8FQ1 - chains A and B of the 8 polymer chains in the assembly; structure by electron microscopy, 5.59 A resolution (low resolution: residue-level contacts below are approximate; hydrogen-bond / salt-bridge calls are withheld).

[Chain A (and B)]
Protein: Glutamate receptor 2
Organism: Rattus norvegicus
Notes: fragment: DYKDDDDK near the C-terminal is a FLAG epitope tag used for purification; chain B of this document is another copy of the same molecule, construct and numbering; everything in this record applies to it too
UniProt: P19491 (GRIA2_RAT), isoform P19491-2; the construct has insertions or renumbered stretches relative to UniProt, so the offset changes along the chain: -20 to 847 = UniProt 1-868; 854-868 = UniProt 869-883
Chain sequence (889 residues; row label = number of the first residue in the row; numbers below 1 keep their minus sign (Met-20 is residue -20)):
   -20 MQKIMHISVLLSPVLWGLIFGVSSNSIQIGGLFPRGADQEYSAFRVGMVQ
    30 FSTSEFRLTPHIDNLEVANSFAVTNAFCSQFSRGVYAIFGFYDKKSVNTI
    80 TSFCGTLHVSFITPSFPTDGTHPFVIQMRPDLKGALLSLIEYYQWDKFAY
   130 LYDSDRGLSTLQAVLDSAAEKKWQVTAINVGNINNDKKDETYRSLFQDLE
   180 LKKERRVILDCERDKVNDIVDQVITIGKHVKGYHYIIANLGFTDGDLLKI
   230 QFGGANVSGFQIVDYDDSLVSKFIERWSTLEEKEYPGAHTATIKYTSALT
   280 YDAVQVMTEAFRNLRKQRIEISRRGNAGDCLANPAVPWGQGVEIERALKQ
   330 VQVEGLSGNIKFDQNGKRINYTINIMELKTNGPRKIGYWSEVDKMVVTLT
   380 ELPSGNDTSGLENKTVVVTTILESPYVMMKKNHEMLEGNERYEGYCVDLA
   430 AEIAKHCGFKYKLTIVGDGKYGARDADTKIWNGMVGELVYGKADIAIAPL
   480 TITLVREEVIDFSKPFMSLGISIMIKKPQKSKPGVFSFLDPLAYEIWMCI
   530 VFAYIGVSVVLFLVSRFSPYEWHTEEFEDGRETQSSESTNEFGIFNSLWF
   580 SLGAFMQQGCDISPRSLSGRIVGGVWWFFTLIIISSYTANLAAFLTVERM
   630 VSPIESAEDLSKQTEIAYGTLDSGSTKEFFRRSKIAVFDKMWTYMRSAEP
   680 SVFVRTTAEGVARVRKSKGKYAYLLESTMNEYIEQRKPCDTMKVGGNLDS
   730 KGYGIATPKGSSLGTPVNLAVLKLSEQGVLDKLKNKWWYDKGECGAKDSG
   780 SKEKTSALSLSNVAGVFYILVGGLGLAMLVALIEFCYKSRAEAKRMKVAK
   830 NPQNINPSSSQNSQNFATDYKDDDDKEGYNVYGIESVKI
Disordered / not traced: -20 to 510, 554-563, 627-783, 827-868 (chain B: -20 to 506, 553-563, 631-783, 827-868)
Construct notes: insertion (848-853); conflict Asp854 (Tyr869 in P19491)
Modified residues: Cys815 (S-palmitoyl-L-cysteine; P1L)
Swiss-Prot annotation at these positions:
  - region: Ala846, Thr847, Lys855 to Gly862 (Required for interaction with IQSEC1)
  - binding site (L-glutamate): Pro478, Thr480, Arg485, Ser654, Thr655, Glu705
  - site: Arg453 (Interaction with the cone snail toxin Con-ikot-ikot), Ile633 (Crucial to convey clamshell closure to channel opening), Arg660 (Interaction with the cone snail toxin Con-ikot-ikot), Lys752 (Interaction with the cone snail toxin Con-ikot-ikot)
  - modified residue: Ser662 (Phosphoserine), Ser696 (Phosphoserine), Ser839 (Phosphoserine), Ser842 (Phosphoserine), Tyr861 (Phosphotyrosine), Ser865 (Phosphoserine)
  - lipidation: Cys589 (S-palmitoyl cysteine)
  - glycosylation (N-linked (GlcNAc...) asparagine): Asn235, Asn349, Asn385, Asn392
What the authors report for this chain:
  - Ca2+ coordination through a water molecule: Ala618

[Chain A / chain B interface]
Contacting residue pairs (76; chain A residue first):
  Asp519(A) - Ala786(B)
  Pro520(A) - Ala786(B)
  Pro520(A) - Leu787(B)
  Leu521(A) - Leu787(B)
  Ala522(A) - Leu787(B)
  Ile525(A) - Leu787(B)
  Ile525(A) - Ser788(B)
  Ile525(A) - Leu789(B)
  Ile525(A) - Val792(B)
  Cys528(A) - Leu789(B)
  Cys528(A) - Phe796(B)
  Ala532(A) - Phe796(B)
  Ala532(A) - Leu799(B)
  Val536(A) - Leu799(B)
  Val536(A) - Leu803(B)
  Val539(A) - Leu803(B)
  Val539(A) - Met807(B)
  Phe546(A) - Ala810(B)
  Phe546(A) - Phe814(B)
  Ser547(A) - Phe814(B)
  Pro548(A) - Phe814(B)
  Tyr549(A) - Lys817(B)
  Tyr549(A) - Ser818(B)
  Tyr549(A) - Glu821(B)
  Ala583(A) - Gln587(B)
  Gln586(A) - Gln587(B)
  Cys589(A) - Gly588(B)
  Asp590(A) - Asp590(B)
  Ile591(A) - Asp590(B)
  Ser592(A) - Trp578(B)
  Ser592(A) - Asp590(B)
  Pro593(A) - Trp578(B)
  Leu596(A) - Val809(B)
  Ser597(A) - Ala806(B)
  Ser597(A) - Ala810(B)
  Arg599(A) - Phe574(B)
  Arg599(A) - Asn575(B)
  Arg599(A) - Trp578(B)
  Ile600(A) - Gly802(B)
  Ile600(A) - Ala806(B)
  Val601(A) - Leu803(B)
  Val601(A) - Ala806(B)
  Gly603(A) - Trp578(B)
  Val604(A) - Ile798(B)
  Val604(A) - Leu799(B)
  Trp605(A) - Leu799(B)
  Trp606(A) - Trp578(B)
  Trp606(A) - Gly582(B)
  Trp606(A) - Met585(B)
  Trp606(A) - Gln587(B)
  Trp606(A) - Gly588(B)
  Phe607(A) - Phe517(B)
  Phe607(A) - Val795(B)
  Phe607(A) - Ile798(B)
  Phe608(A) - Val795(B)
  Phe608(A) - Phe796(B)
  Phe608(A) - Leu799(B)
  Thr609(A) - Gln587(B)
  Leu610(A) - Met585(B)
  Ile611(A) - Tyr616(B)
  Ile611(A) - Leu620(B)
  Ile612(A) - Val795(B)
  Ser614(A) - Thr617(B)
  Ser614(A) - Leu620(B)
  Ser615(A) - Leu620(B)
  Ser615(A) - Leu624(B)
  Ser615(A) - Leu787(B)
  Ala618(A) - Ala621(B)
  Asn619(A) - Ala621(B)
  Asn619(A) - Ser785(B)
  Asn619(A) - Ala786(B)
  Asn619(A) - Leu787(B)
  Phe623(A) - Thr784(B)
  Phe623(A) - Ser785(B)
  Phe623(A) - Ala786(B)
  Val626(A) - Thr784(B)
Other interface residues (no listed pair), chain A (50 interface residues in all): Glu524, Ile529, Gly535, Leu542, Val543, Glu550, Arg594, Gly602, Ala622
Other interface residues (no listed pair), chain B (42 interface residues in all): Leu581, Gln586, Cys589, Ile613, Ala618, Leu805, Leu811

[Overview]
50 residues of chain A and 42 residues of chain B are in contact. UniProt lists 6 L-glutamate-binding residues
on chain A. The paper reports water-mediated Ca2+ coordination by Ala618(A).
Both chains are Glutamate receptor 2 (Rattus norvegicus). Entry 8FQ1 (GluA2 flip Q isoform of AMPA receptor in
complex with gain-of-function TARP gamma2, with 150mM CaCl2 ...) was determined by electron microscopy,
deposited together with 8FP4, 8FP9, 8FPG, 8FPS, 8FQ5, 8FQB and 8FQF.
